4Y7X - chains B and C of the 30 polymer chains in the assembly; structure by X-ray diffraction, 2.60 A resolution.

# Chain B
Protein: Proteasome subunit alpha type-3
Source organism: Saccharomyces cerevisiae (strain ATCC 204508 / S288c)
Notes: EC 3.4.25.1
Reference sequence: P23638 (PSA3_YEAST); residues 0-257 here correspond to UniProt positions 1-258 (UniProt number = residue number + 1)
Amino-acid sequence (258 residues; row label = number of the first residue in the row; numbering starts at 0):
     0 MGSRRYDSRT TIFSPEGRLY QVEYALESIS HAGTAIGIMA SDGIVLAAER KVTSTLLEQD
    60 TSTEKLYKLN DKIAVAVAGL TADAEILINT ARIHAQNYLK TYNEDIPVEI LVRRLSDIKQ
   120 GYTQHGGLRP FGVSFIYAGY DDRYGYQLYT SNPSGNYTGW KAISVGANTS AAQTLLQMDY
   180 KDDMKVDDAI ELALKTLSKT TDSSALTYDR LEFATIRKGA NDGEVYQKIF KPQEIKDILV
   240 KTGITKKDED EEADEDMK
Unresolved in the structure: 0, 245-257
UniProt features mapped onto this chain:
  - cross-link (Glycyl lysine isopeptide (Lys-Gly)): Lys99 (interchain with G-Cter in ubiquitin), Lys198 (interchain with G-Cter in ubiquitin), Lys230 (interchain with G-Cter in ubiquitin)

# Chain C
Protein: Proteasome subunit alpha type-4
Source organism: Saccharomyces cerevisiae (strain ATCC 204508 / S288c)
Notes: EC 3.4.25.1
Reference sequence: P40303 (PSA4_YEAST); residues -1 to 252 here correspond to UniProt positions 1-254 (UniProt number = residue number + 2)
Amino-acid sequence (254 residues; numbered -1 to 252; the number before each row is that of its first residue; numbers below 1 keep their minus sign (Met-1 is residue -1)):
    -1 MSGYDRALSI FSPDGHIFQV EYALEAVKRG TCAVGVKGKN CVVLGCERRS TLKLQDTRIT
    59 PSKVSKIDSH VVLSFSGLNA DSRILIEKAR VEAQSHRLTL EDPVTVEYLT RYVAGVQQRY
   119 TQSGGVRPFG VSTLIAGFDP RDDEPKLYQT EPSGIYSSWS AQTIGRNSKT VREFLEKNYD
   179 RKEPPATVEE CVKLTVRSLL EVVQTGAKNI EITVVKPDSD IVALSSEEIN QYVTQIEQEK
   239 QEQQEQDKKK KSNH
Unresolved in the structure: -1 to 0, 241-252
UniProt features mapped onto this chain:
  - modified residue: Thr58 (Phosphothreonine)

# Interface between chain B and chain C
Residue-residue contacts (76; chain B residue first):
  Arg3(B) - Arg4(C)
  Asp6(B) - Tyr2(C)  hydrogen bond
  Asp6(B) - Arg4(C)  salt bridge
  Arg8(B) - Arg4(C)
  Thr10(B) - Leu6(C)
  Thr10(B) - Arg125(C)
  Ile11(B) - Leu6(C)  hydrophobic
  Ile11(B) - Gln17(C)
  Phe12(B) - Gln17(C)  hydrogen bond (backbone-side chain)
  Phe12(B) - Tyr20(C)  hydrophobic
  Phe12(B) - Ala21(C)  hydrophobic
  Phe12(B) - Leu76(C)  hydrophobic
  Phe12(B) - Arg125(C)
  Phe12(B) - Pro126(C)
  Phe12(B) - Gly128(C)
  Ser13(B) - Tyr20(C)
  Pro14(B) - Tyr20(C)  hydrophobic
  Pro14(B) - Glu23(C)
  Glu15(B) - Glu23(C)
  Glu15(B) - Arg27(C)  hydrogen bond (backbone-side chain)
  Gly16(B) - Tyr20(C)
  Gly16(B) - Glu23(C)
  Gly16(B) - Ala24(C)
  Gly16(B) - Arg27(C)
  Arg17(B) - Arg27(C)
  Leu18(B) - Arg125(C)
  Met38(B) - Asp54(C)
  Met38(B) - Arg56(C)
  Arg112(B) - Arg81(C)
  Ser115(B) - Arg81(C)  hydrogen bond (backbone-side chain)
  Asp116(B) - Arg81(C)  salt bridge
  Gln119(B) - Ala78(C)
  Gln119(B) - Asp79(C)
  Gln119(B) - Ile82(C)
  Thr122(B) - Arg125(C)  hydrogen bond (backbone-side chain)
  Gln123(B) - Tyr118(C)
  Gln123(B) - Gly123(C)
  Gln123(B) - Val124(C)
  Gln123(B) - Arg125(C)  hydrogen bond (backbone-backbone)
  Gln123(B) - Pro126(C)
  Gln123(B) - Phe127(C)
  His124(B) - Gly123(C)
  His124(B) - Val124(C)
  Gly125(B) - Tyr2(C)
  Gly125(B) - Gly123(C)
  Gly126(B) - Tyr2(C)
  Tyr143(B) - Arg56(C)  hydrogen bond (backbone-side chain)
  Tyr143(B) - Ile57(C)  hydrophobic
  Tyr145(B) - Arg56(C)  hydrogen bond (backbone-side chain)
  Gln146(B) - Ile57(C)
  Leu147(B) - Ile57(C)
  Tyr148(B) - Ile57(C)
  Ser153(B) - Ala78(C)
  Gly154(B) - Ala78(C)
  Gly154(B) - Arg81(C)  hydrogen bond (backbone-side chain)
  Asn155(B) - Asn77(C)
  Asn155(B) - Ala78(C)
  Tyr156(B) - Pro59(C)  hydrophobic
  Tyr156(B) - Arg81(C)
  Gly158(B) - Gln53(C)
  Gly158(B) - Asp54(C)  hydrogen bond (backbone-backbone)
  Gly158(B) - Ile57(C)
  Gly158(B) - Thr58(C)  hydrogen bond (backbone-side chain)
  Trp159(B) - Leu50(C)  hydrophobic
  Trp159(B) - Lys51(C)
  Trp159(B) - Leu52(C)
  Trp159(B) - Gln53(C)
  Trp159(B) - Asp54(C)
  Lys160(B) - Leu52(C)  hydrogen bond (backbone-backbone)
  Lys160(B) - Gln53(C)
  Lys160(B) - Asp54(C)
  Ala161(B) - Leu52(C)
  Gln172(B) - Lys51(C)
  Leu175(B) - Leu52(C)
  Gln176(B) - Lys51(C)
  Gln176(B) - Leu52(C)
Also at the interface, not in a pair above, chain B (41 interface residues in all): Glu108, Thr157, Tyr179

# In short
41 residues of chain B face 31 of chain C across their interface, with 12 hydrogen bonds and 2 salt bridges.
Polar pairs include Asp6(B)-Arg4(C), Asp116(B)-Arg81(C) and Asp6(B)-Tyr2(C).
Here chain B is Proteasome subunit alpha type-3 and chain C is Proteasome subunit alpha type-4, both from
Saccharomyces cerevisiae (strain ATCC 204508 / S288c). Entry 4Y7X (Yeast 20S proteasome in complex with
Ac-PAA-ep) was determined by X-ray diffraction (same publication as 4Y69, 4Y6A, 4Y6V, 4Y6Z, 4Y70, 4Y74 and 34
further entries).
